Entry 6ZMX (X-ray diffraction, 1.39 A resolution); this record covers chains A and D of the 4 polymer chains in the assembly.

[Chain A]
Name: Hemoglobin subunit alpha-A
Source organism: Meleagris gallopavo
UniProt: P81023 (HBA_MELGA); residues 1-141 here correspond to UniProt positions 2-142 (UniProt number = residue number + 1)
Sequence (141 residues; row label = number of the first residue in the row):
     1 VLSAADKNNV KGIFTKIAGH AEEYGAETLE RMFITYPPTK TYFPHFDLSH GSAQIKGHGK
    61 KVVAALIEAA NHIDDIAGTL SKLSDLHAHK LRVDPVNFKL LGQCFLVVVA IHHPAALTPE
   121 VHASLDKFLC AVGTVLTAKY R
Not modelled in the structure: 139-141
Bound ions: heme Fe near His87 (its only coordinating residue here)
Small-molecule neighbours: heme (HEM): Met32, Thr39, Tyr42, Phe43, His45, Phe46, His58, Lys61, Val62, Ala65, Leu66, Lys82, Leu83, Leu86, His87, Leu91, Val93, Asn97, Phe98, Leu101, Val132, Leu136
Swiss-Prot annotation at these positions:
  - binding site (O2): His58
  - binding site (heme b): His87

[Chain D]
Name: Hemoglobin beta chain
Source organism: Meleagris gallopavo
UniProt: P84479 (P84479_MELGA); residue numbers follow UniProt; this construct covers 1-146
Sequence (146 residues; numbered 1 to 146; the number before each row is that of its first residue):
     1 VHWSAEEKQL ITGLWGKVNV ADCGAEALAR LLIVYPWTQR FFASFGNLSS PTAILGNPMV
    61 RAHGKKVLTS FGDAVKNLDN IKNTFSQLSE LHCDKLHVDP ENFRLLGDIL IIVLAAHFSK
   121 DFTPECQAAW QKLVRVVAHA LARKYH
Bound ions: Na+: Lys82, Ala140; heme Fe near His92 (its only coordinating residue here)
Small-molecule neighbours: heme (HEM): Leu31, Thr38, Phe41, Phe42, Ser44, Phe45, His63, Lys66, Val67, Ser70, Phe71, Phe85, Leu88, Leu91, His92, Leu96, Val98, Asn102, Phe103, Leu106, Val137, Leu141

[Interface between chain A and chain D]
Contacting residue pairs (12; chain A residue first):
  Thr41(A) - Arg40(D)  hydrogen bond
  Tyr42(A) - Arg40(D)
  Leu91(A) - Arg40(D)
  Arg92(A) - Pro36(D)
  Arg92(A) - Trp37(D)
  Arg92(A) - Gln39(D)  hydrogen bond
  Arg92(A) - Arg40(D)
  Val93(A) - Trp37(D)
  Asp94(A) - Trp37(D)
  Asp94(A) - Asn102(D)  hydrogen bond
  Pro95(A) - Trp37(D)
  Val96(A) - Asp99(D)
Interface residues without a listed pair, chain A (9 interface residues in all): Pro38
Interface residues without a listed pair, chain D (8 interface residues in all): His97, Glu101

[Overview]
9 residues of chain A and 8 residues of chain D are in contact; the contacts include 3 hydrogen bonds. Polar
contacts include Thr41(A)-Arg40(D), Arg92(A)-Gln39(D) and Asp94(A)-Asn102(D). Chain A binds heme. Bound to
chain D: heme.
Here chain A is Hemoglobin subunit alpha-A and chain D is Hemoglobin beta chain, both from Meleagris
gallopavo. Entry 6ZMX (Crystal structure of hemoglobin from turkey (Meleagiris gallopova) crystallized in
orthorhombic form at 1.4 Angstrom resolution) was determined by X-ray diffraction (same publication as 6ZMY
and 3FS4).
